PDB entry 5F15 | X-ray diffraction, 3.20 A resolution | chain A

== Chain A ==
Name: 4-amino-4-deoxy-L-arabinose (L-Ara4N) transferase
From: Cupriavidus metallidurans (strain ATCC 43123 / DSM 2839 / NBRC 102507 / CH34)
UniProt: Q1LDT6 (Q1LDT6_CUPMC); residue numbers follow UniProt; this construct covers 1-575
Amino-acid sequence (578 residues; each row starts with the number of its first residue; numbers below 1 keep their minus sign (Ser-2 is residue -2)):
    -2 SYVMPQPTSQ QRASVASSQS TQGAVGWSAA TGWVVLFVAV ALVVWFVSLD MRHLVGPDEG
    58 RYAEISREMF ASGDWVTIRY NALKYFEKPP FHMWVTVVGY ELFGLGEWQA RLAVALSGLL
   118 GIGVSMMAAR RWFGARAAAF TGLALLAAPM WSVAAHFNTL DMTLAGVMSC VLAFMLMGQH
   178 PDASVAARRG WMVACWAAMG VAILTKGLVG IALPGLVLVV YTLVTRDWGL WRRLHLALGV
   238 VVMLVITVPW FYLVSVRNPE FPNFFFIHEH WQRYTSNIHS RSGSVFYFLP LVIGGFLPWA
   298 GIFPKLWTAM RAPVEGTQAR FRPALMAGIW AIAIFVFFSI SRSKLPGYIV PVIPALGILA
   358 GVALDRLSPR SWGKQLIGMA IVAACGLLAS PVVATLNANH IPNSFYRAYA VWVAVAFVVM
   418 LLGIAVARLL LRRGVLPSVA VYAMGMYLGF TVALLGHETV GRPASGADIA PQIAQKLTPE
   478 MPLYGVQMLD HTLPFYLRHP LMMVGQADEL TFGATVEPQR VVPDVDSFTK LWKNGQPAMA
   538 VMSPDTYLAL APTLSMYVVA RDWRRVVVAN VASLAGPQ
Unresolved in the structure: -2 to 25, 275-277, 311-316
Construct notes: expression tag (-2 to 0)
Ligand contacts:
  - Undecaprenyl phosphate (5TR; [(2E,6E,10E,14E,18Z,22E,26Z,30E,34E,38E)-3,7,11,15,19,23,27,31,35,39,43-undecamethyltetratetraconta-2,6,10,14,18,22,26,30,34,38,42-undecaenyl] dihydrogen phosphate): Tyr59, Glu84, Lys85, Val168, Leu169, Met172, Cys192, Trp193, Met196, Lys203, Leu205, Val206, Ile208, Ala209, Pro211, Gly212, Leu213, Leu215, Val216, Trp228, Leu231, Glu266, His267, Trp268, Arg270, Tyr271, Thr272, Met323, Trp327, Phe334, Phe335, Ser338, Ser340, Leu342, Tyr345
  - MPG ([(Z)-octadec-9-enyl] (2R)-2,3-bis(oxidanyl)propanoate), molecule 1: Gly29, Val32, Leu33, Ala36
  - MPG, molecule 2: Gly29, Trp30, Leu33
  - MPG, molecule 3: Trp30, Val423, Leu427, Val438
  - MPG, molecule 4: Val31, Phe34, Ala38, Leu39, Leu116, Ile119, Met123, Ala136, Gly139, Leu140, Leu143, Ala437
  - MPG, molecule 5: Phe34, Val37, Val438, Met441
  - MPG, molecule 6: Val41, Val44, Ser45, Thr448, Leu452
  - MPG, molecule 7: Phe43, Val44, Asp47, Trp105
  - MPG, molecule 8: Gly70, Asp71, Trp72, Val73, Leu250, Arg254
  - MPG, molecule 9: Trp72, Val95, Glu98
  - MPG, molecule 10: Phe88, Trp91, Val92, Val95, Phe100, Leu109, Leu113
  - MPG, molecule 11: Leu113, Leu116, Leu117, Gly120, Val121
  - MPG, molecule 12: Leu116, Gly120, Met123
  - MPG, molecule 13: Gly120, Met123, Met124, Arg127, Ala132, Ala135
  - MPG, molecule 14: Met147, Ala151, Asp158, Gly291, Gly292, Pro343, Gly344
  - MPG, molecule 15: Val150, Tyr406, Phe447, Ala450, Leu451, His454
  - MPG, molecule 16: Val164, Phe171, Ala184, Gly187, Trp188, Ala191, Ala195, Val198
  - MPG, molecule 17: Val198, Leu201, Ile243, Pro246
  - MPG, molecule 18: Ile200, Phe248, Ser252, Phe263
  - MPG, molecule 19: Leu213, Val217, Tyr271, Trp304, Met307, Arg308, Arg319, Leu322, Ile326, Ile329, Val333, Phe334, Ile337
  - MPG, molecule 20: His232, Ala234, Leu235, Val238
  - MPG, molecule 21: Leu241, Val242, Val245, Pro246
  - MPG, molecule 22: Pro256, Pro259, Asn260, Phe263
  - MPG, molecule 23: Gly280, Ser281, Phe283, Tyr284, Leu286, Pro287
  - MPG, molecule 24: Gly280, Ser281, Val282, Ile337, Ser338, Arg339, Lys341
  - MPG, molecule 25: Val282, Phe283, Leu286, Phe332, Ile337
  - MPG, molecule 26: Tyr284, Leu288, Pro343
  - MPG, molecule 27: Pro287, Leu288, Ile290, Gly291, Leu294
  - MPG, molecule 28: Val289, Ala328, Ile329, Phe332, Leu353
  - MPG, molecule 29: Leu294, Gly383, Phe414, Phe447
  - MPG, molecule 30: Gly298, Lys371, Gln372, Gly375, Met376, Ile378, Val379
  - MPG, molecule 31: Phe300, Trp304, Met307, Leu353, Leu356
  - MPG, molecule 32: Pro301, Trp304, Thr305
  - MPG, molecule 33: Arg367, Gly370, Arg425, Leu428
  - MPG, molecule 34: Ile374, Ala377, Leu418, Leu419, Ile421, Ala422, Arg425
  - MPG, molecule 35: Leu384, Ser387, Pro388, Ala391, Ala407, Ala411
  - MPG, molecule 36: Thr392, Leu393, Asn394
  - MPG, molecule 37: Tyr406, Val410, Phe414, Ala450
  - MPG, molecule 38: Val408, Ala411, Val412, Val415
  - MPG, molecule 39: Val408, Trp409, Thr456
  - MPG, molecule 40: Trp409, Val449, Leu452, Gly453, Glu455, Thr456
  - MPG, molecule 41: Val412, Val449, Leu452
  - MPG, molecule 42: Leu419, Gly420, Val438, Met441, Gly442
  - MPG, molecule 43: Ala422, Arg425, Leu426
  - MPG, molecule 44: Val423, Leu426, Leu427
What the authors report for this chain:
  - binding site for Undecaprenyl phosphate: Lys85, Arg270, Tyr345
  - binding site for Undecaprenyl phosphate: Tyr59 (from molecular simulation)
  - contacts within the chain: Asp55-Arg58 (salt bridge), Asp158-Lys203 (salt bridge)
  - catalytic residues: Asp55, Asp158 (proposed by the authors, not directly observed)
  - mutagenesis - E84A: abolished catalytic activity

== In short ==
Chain A binds 44 copies of compound MPG and Undecaprenyl phosphate. The paper reports catalytic residues Asp55
and Asp158; E84A abolishes catalytic activity.
Chain A is 4-amino-4-deoxy-L-arabinose (L-Ara4N) transferase (Cupriavidus metallidurans (strain ATCC 43123 /
DSM 2839 / NBRC 102507 / CH34)); the structure, Crystal Structure of ArnT from Cupriavidus metallidurans bound
to Undecaprenyl phosphate, was determined by X-ray diffraction together with 5EZM from the same study.
